Entry 7BGL (electron microscopy, 2.20 A resolution); this record covers chains A and c of the 78 polymer chains in the assembly.

# Chain A
Protein: Flagellar L-ring protein
Source organism: Salmonella typhimurium (strain LT2 / SGSC1412 / ATCC 700720)
UniProt: P0A1N8 (FLGH_SALTY); numbering as in UniProt (aligned over 1-232)
Chain sequence (232 residues; row label = number of the first residue in the row):
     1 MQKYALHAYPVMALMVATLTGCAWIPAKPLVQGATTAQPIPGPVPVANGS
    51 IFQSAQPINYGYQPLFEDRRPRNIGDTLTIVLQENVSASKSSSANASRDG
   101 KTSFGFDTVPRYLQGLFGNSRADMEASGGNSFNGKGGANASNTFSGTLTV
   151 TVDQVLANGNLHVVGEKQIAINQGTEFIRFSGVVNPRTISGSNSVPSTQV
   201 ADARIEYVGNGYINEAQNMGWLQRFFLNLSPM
Unresolved in the structure: 1-21
UniProt features mapped onto this chain:
  - lipidation: Cys22 (N-palmitoyl cysteine)
Small-molecule neighbours:
  - TQN ([(3R)-1-[[(2R,3R,4R,5S,6R)-6-[[(2R,3R,4R,5S,6R)-3-[[(3R)-3-dodecanoyloxytetradecanoyl]amino]-6-(hydroxymethyl)-5-phosphonooxy-4-[(3R)-3-tetradecanoyloxytetradecanoyl]oxy-oxan-2-yl]oxymethyl]-5-oxidanyl-4-[(3R)-3-oxidanyltetradecanoyl]oxy-2-phosphonooxy-oxan-3-yl]amino]-1-oxidanylidene-tetradecan-3-yl] hexadecanoate), molecule 1: Gly115, Leu116, Phe117, Arg121, Ala122
  - TQN, molecule 2: Phe225, Phe226, Leu229, Pro231
What the authors report for this chain:
  - self-association interface (contacts with another copy of this molecule): Cys22 to Arg69

# Chain c
Protein: Flagellar P-ring protein
Source organism: Salmonella typhimurium (strain LT2 / SGSC1412 / ATCC 700720)
UniProt: P15930 (FLGI_SALTY); numbering as in UniProt (aligned over 1-365)
Chain sequence (365 residues; row label = number of the first residue in the row):
     1 MFKALAGIVLALVATLAHAERIRDLTSVQGVRENSLIGYGLVVGLDGTGD
    51 QTTQTPFTTQTLNNMLSQLGITVPTGTNMQLKNVAAVMVTASYPPFARQG
   101 QTIDVVVSSMGNAKSLRGGTLLMTPLKGVDSQVYALAQGNILVGGAGASA
   151 GGSSVQVNQLNGGRITNGAIIERELPTQFGAGNTINLQLNDEDFTMAQQI
   201 TDAINRARGYGSATALDARTVQVRVPSGNSSQVRFLADIQNMEVNVTPQD
   251 AKVVINSRTGSVVMNREVTLDSCAVAQGNLSVTVNRQLNVNQPNTPFGGG
   301 QTVVTPQTQIDLRQSGGSLQSVRSSANLNSVVRALNALGATPMDLMSILQ
   351 SMQSAGCLRAKLEII
Unresolved in the structure: 1-19, 146-154, 285-315

# How chain A and chain c interact
Residue-residue contacts (16; chain A residue first):
  Ala47(A) with Pro176(c); Thr177(c); Gln178(c), hydrogen bond (backbone-backbone)
  Asn48(A) with Gln178(c)
  Gly49(A) with Arg32(c); Asn34(c), hydrogen bond (backbone-side chain); Leu175(c)
  Ser50(A) with Arg32(c); Asn34(c)
  Ile51(A) with Asn34(c), hydrogen bond (backbone-side chain); Leu36(c), hydrophobic; Val129(c); Asp130(c); Tyr134(c); Leu175(c), hydrophobic
  Phe52(A) with Val129(c), hydrophobic
Other interface residues (no listed pair), chain A (7 interface residues in all): Val46
Other interface residues (no listed pair), chain c (11 interface residues in all): Gly128

# In short
Chain A and chain c form an interface of 7 and 11 residues respectively; the contacts include 3 hydrogen
bonds. Polar pairs include Gly49(A)-Asn34(c), Ile51(A)-Asn34(c) and Ala47(A)-Gln178(c). Ligands of chain A:
compound TQN. From the paper: a self-association interface involving Cys22(A).
Chain A is Flagellar L-ring protein and chain c is Flagellar P-ring protein, both from Salmonella typhimurium
(strain LT2 / SGSC1412 / ATCC 700720); the structure, Salmonella LP ring 26 mer refined in C26 map, was
determined by electron microscopy (same publication as 7BHQ, 7BIN, 7BJ2, 7BK0 and 7NVG).
